8VF9 - chains A and T of the 4 polymer chains in the assembly; structure by X-ray diffraction, 1.90 A resolution.

== Chain A ==
Name: DNA polymerase beta
From: Homo sapiens
Notes: EC 2.7.7.7, 4.2.99.-
UniProtKB: P06746 (DPOLB_HUMAN); numbering as in UniProt (aligned over 1-335)
Sequence (335 residues; numbered 1 to 335; the number before each row is that of its first residue):
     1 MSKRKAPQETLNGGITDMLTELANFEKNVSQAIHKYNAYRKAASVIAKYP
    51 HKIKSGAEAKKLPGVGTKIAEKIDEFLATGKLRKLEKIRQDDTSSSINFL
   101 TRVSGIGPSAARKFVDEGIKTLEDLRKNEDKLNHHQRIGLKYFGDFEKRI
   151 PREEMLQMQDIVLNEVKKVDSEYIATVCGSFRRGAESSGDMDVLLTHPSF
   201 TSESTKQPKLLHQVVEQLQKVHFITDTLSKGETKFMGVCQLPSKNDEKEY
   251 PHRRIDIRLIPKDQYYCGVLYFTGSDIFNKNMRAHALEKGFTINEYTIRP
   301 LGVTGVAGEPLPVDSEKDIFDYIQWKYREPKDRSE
Not modelled in the structure: 1-7, 205-206
Metal / ion sites: Na+ site 1: Lys60, Leu62, Val65 (shared with 1 residue of chain D); Na+ site 2: Thr101, Val103, Ile106 (shared with 1 residue of chain P); Na+ site 3 near Thr101 (its only coordinating residue here)
UniProt features mapped onto this chain:
  - region: Arg183 to Asp192 (DNA-binding)
  - active site: Lys72 (Nucleophile)
  - binding site (K(+)): Lys60, Leu62, Val65, Thr101, Val103, Ile106
  - binding site (Na(+)): Lys60, Leu62, Val65, Thr101, Val103, Ile106
  - binding site (dATP): Arg149, Ser180, Arg183, Gly189, Asp190
  - binding site (dCTP): Arg149, Ser180, Arg183, Gly189, Asp190
  - binding site (dGTP): Arg149, Ser180, Arg183, Gly189, Asp190, Asp192
  - binding site (dTTP): Arg149, Ser180, Arg183, Gly189, Asp190
  - binding site (Mg(2+)): Asp190, Asp192, Asp256
  - modified residue: Lys72 (N6-acetyllysine), Arg83 (Omega-N-methylarginine), Arg152 (Omega-N-methylarginine)
  - cross-link (Glycyl lysine isopeptide (Lys-Gly)): Lys41 (interchain with G-Cter in ubiquitin), Lys61 (interchain with G-Cter in ubiquitin), Lys81 (interchain with G-Cter in ubiquitin)
  - natural variant: Leu22 (L22P: Found in a gastric cancer sample; uncertain significance), Tyr39 (Y39C: Found in a gastric cancer sample; uncertain significance), Gly118 (G118V: Decreased DNA-directed DNA polymerase activity), Arg137 (R137Q: Decreased function in base-excision repair), Arg149 (R149I: Decreased DNA-directed DNA polymerase activity), Asp160 (D160N: Found in a gastric cancer sample; uncertain significance), Cys239 (C239R: Found in a gastric cancer sample; uncertain significance), Lys289 (K289M: Found in a colon cancer sample; uncertain significance), Asn294 (N294D: Found in a gastric cancer sample; uncertain significance), Glu295 (E295K: Found in a gastric cancer sample; uncertain significance)
  - mutagenesis: Phe25 (F25W: No effect on 5'-dRP lyase activity. Decreased ssDNA binding), His34 (H34G: Decreased 5'-dRP lyase activity. Decreased ssDNA binding), Lys35 (K35A: Decreased 5'-dRP lyase activity. Decreased ssDNA binding. Loss of 5'-dRP lyase activity; when associated with A-68 and A-72. Decreased ssDNA binding; when associated with A-68 and A-72 ...), Tyr39 (Y39F: No effect on 5'-dRP lyase activity; Y39Q: Abolishes DNA polymerase and 5'-dRP lyase activity), Lys41 (K41R: Abolishes ubiquitination; when associated with R-61 and R-81), Lys60 (K60A: Decreased 5'-dRP lyase activity. Decreased ssDNA binding), Lys61 (K61R: Abolishes ubiquitination; when associated with R-41 and R-81), Lys68 (K68A: No effect on 5'-dRP lyase activity. Decreased ssDNA binding. Loss of 5'-dRP lyase activity; when associated with A-35 and A-72. Decreased ssDNA binding; when associated with A-35 and A-72 ...), Glu71 (E71Q: No effect on 5'-dRP lyase activity. No effect on structure shown by circular dichroism. No effect on ssDNA binding), Lys72 (K72A: Severely reduced 5'-dRP lyase activity. Does not affect ssDNA binding. Loss of 5'-dRP lyase activity; when associated with A-35 and A-68. Decreased ssDNA binding ...), Glu75 (E75A: Slightly decreased 5'-dRP lyase activity. Decreased ssDNA binding. No effect on structure shown by circular dichroism), Lys81 (K81R: Abolishes ubiquitination; when associated with R-41 and R-61), 5 further mutagenesis entries in UniProt

== Chain T ==
Molecule: 16-nt DNA strand
Sequence (16 nucleotides; row label = number of the first residue in the row):
     1 CCGACCXCGCATCAGC
Modified / non-standard residues: 8NI (N-[(5S)-2-amino-5-formamido-6-oxo-5,6-dihydropyrimidin-4-yl]-2-deoxy-5-O-phosphono-beta-D-erythro-pentofuranosylamine) at position 7

== Chain A / chain T interface ==
Pairs across the interface (15):
  His34(A) - DC5(T)  stacking on the base
  Asn133(A) - DT12(T)  phosphate contact
  His134(A) - DT12(T)  phosphate contact
  Ser229(A) - DC10(T)  phosphate contact
  Ser229(A) - DA11(T)  phosphate contact
  Lys230(A) - DC10(T)  hydrogen bond to the phosphate
  Lys230(A) - DA11(T)  hydrogen bond to the phosphate
  Gly231(A) - DC10(T)  phosphate contact
  Glu232(A) - DC10(T)  hydrogen bond to the phosphate
  Thr233(A) - DG9(T)  hydrogen bond to the phosphate
  Thr233(A) - DC10(T)  hydrogen bond to the phosphate
  Lys234(A) - DG9(T)  hydrogen bond to the base
  Lys234(A) - DC10(T)  hydrogen bond to the phosphate
  Tyr271(A) - DC6(T)  base contact
  Tyr296(A) - DC8(T)  sugar contact
Other interface residues (no listed pair), chain A (12 interface residues in all): Leu228

== Summary ==
12 residues of chain A face 7 of chain T across their interface; the contacts include 7 hydrogen bonds and 1
aromatic stacking contact. Polar pairs include Lys234(A)-DG9(T), Lys230(A)-DC10(T) and Lys230(A)-DA11(T).
Chain A is DNA polymerase beta (Homo sapiens) and chain T is a 16-nt DNA strand; the structure, Binary DNA
Polymerase Beta bound to DNA containing primer terminal dA base-paired with FapydG, was determined by X-ray
diffraction (same publication as 8VF8, 8VFA, 8VFB, 8VFC, 8VFD, 8VFE and 5 further entries).
